9JCQ - chains A and N of the 5 polymer chains in the assembly; structure by electron microscopy, 2.59 A resolution.

== Chain A ==
Name: Guanine nucleotide-binding protein G(s) subunit alpha
Organism: Homo sapiens
Chain sequence (361 residues; each row starts with the number of its first residue):
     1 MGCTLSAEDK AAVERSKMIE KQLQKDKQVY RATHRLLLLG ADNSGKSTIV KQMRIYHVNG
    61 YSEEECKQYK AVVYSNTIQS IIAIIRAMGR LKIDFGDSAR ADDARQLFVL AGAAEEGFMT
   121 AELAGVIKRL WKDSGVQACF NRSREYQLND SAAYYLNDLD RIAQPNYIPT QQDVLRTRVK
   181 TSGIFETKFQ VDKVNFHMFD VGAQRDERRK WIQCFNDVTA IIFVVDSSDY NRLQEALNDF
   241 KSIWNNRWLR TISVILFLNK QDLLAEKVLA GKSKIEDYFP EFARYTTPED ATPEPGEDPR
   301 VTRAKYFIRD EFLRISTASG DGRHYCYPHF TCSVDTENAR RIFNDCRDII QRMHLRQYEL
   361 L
Not modelled in the structure: 1-5, 57-179

== Chain N ==
Name: Nanobody 35
Organism: Lama glama
Notes: antibody fragment or engineered binder
Chain sequence (128 residues; each row starts with the number of its first residue):
     1 QVQLQESGGG LVQPGGSLRL SCAASGFTFS NYKMNWVRQA PGKGLEWVSD ISQSGASISY
    61 TGSVKGRFTI SRDNAKNTLY LQMNSLKPED TAVYYCARCP APFTRDCFDV TSTTYAYRGQ
   121 GTQVTVSS
Not modelled in the structure: 127-128
Disulfide bonds: C22-C96, C99-C107

== Interface between chain A and chain N ==
Pairs across the interface (28):
  R205(A) - T114(N)
  D206(A) - S112(N)
  D206(A) - T113(N)
  E207(A) - D109(N)
  E207(A) - S112(N)  hydrogen bond
  E207(A) - T114(N)
  R208(A) - F108(N)
  R208(A) - D109(N)  hydrogen bond (backbone-side chain)
  R209(A) - P100(N)
  R209(A) - D109(N)  salt bridge
  R209(A) - Y115(N)
  R209(A) - Y117(N)
  N231(A) - E46(N)
  Q234(A) - T61(N)
  N238(A) - W47(N)
  S242(A) - D106(N)
  S242(A) - C107(N)  hydrogen bond (side chain-backbone)
  S242(A) - F108(N)
  I243(A) - F108(N)  hydrophobic
  N245(A) - R105(N)  hydrogen bond (side chain-backbone)
  N245(A) - D106(N)
  N246(A) - D106(N)
  N246(A) - F108(N)
  Y278(A) - G62(N)
  P280(A) - G62(N)
  P280(A) - K65(N)
  E281(A) - K65(N)  salt bridge
  S319(A) - R105(N)  hydrogen bond
Also at the interface, not in a pair above, chain A (22 interface residues in all): I212, E235, K241, R247, L249, D277
Also at the interface, not in a pair above, chain N (21 interface residues in all): S59, Y60, S63, K87, T111

== In short ==
The interface between chain A and chain N involves 22 residues on one side and 21 on the other; the contacts
include 5 hydrogen bonds and 2 salt bridges. Among the polar pairs are R209(A)-D109(N), E281(A)-K65(N) and
E207(A)-S112(N).
Here chain A is Guanine nucleotide-binding protein G(s) subunit alpha (Homo sapiens) and chain N is Nanobody
35 (Lama glama). Entry 9JCQ (Cryo-EM structure of the proton-sensing GPCR (GPR4)-Gs protein complex at pH 7.4)
was determined by electron microscopy together with 9JCO and 9JCP from the same study.
